Entry 2DXM (neutron diffraction, 2.10 A resolution); this record covers chains A and C of the 4 polymer chains in the assembly.

== Chain A (and C) ==
Name: Hemoglobin subunit alpha
From: Homo sapiens
Notes: chain C of this document is another copy of the same molecule, construct and numbering; everything in this record applies to it too
Reference sequence: P69905 (HBA_HUMAN); numbering as in UniProt (aligned over 1-141)
Chain sequence (141 residues; each row starts with the number of its first residue):
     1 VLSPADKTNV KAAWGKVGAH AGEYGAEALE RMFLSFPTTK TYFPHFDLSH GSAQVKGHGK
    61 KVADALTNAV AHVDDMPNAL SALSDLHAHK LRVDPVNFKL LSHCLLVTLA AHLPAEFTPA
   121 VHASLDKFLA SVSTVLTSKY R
Ion coordination: heme Fe near His87 (its only coordinating residue here)
Small-molecule neighbours: heme (HEM): Met32, Thr39, Tyr42, Phe43, His45, Phe46, His58, Lys61, Val62, Ala65, Leu66, Leu83, Leu86, His87, Leu91, Val93, Asn97, Phe98, Leu101, Leu105, Leu136
Curated features (UniProtKB/Swiss-Prot):
  - site: Lys61 (Not glycated)
  - natural variant: Asp6 (A6D: In J-Toronto; this construct carries the variant), Ala13 (A13D: In J-Paris 1/J-Aljezur), Glu27 (A27E: In Shenyang; this construct carries the variant), Lys61 (K61N: In Zambia; deletion: In Clinic), Asp64 (A64D: In Pontoise; this construct carries the variant), Asp75 (D75A: In Lille; D75G: In Chapel Hill; D75N: In G-Pest), Ala111 (A111D: In Petah Tikva)

== Interface between chain A and chain C ==
Pairs across the interface (7; chain A residue first):
  Val1(A) - Ser138(C)
  Asp126(A) - Arg141(C)  salt bridge
  Lys127(A) - Arg141(C)  hydrogen bond (side chain-backbone)
  Ser138(A) - Val1(C)
  Arg141(A) - Val1(C)
  Arg141(A) - Asp126(C)  salt bridge
  Arg141(A) - Lys127(C)  hydrogen bond (backbone-side chain)
Interface residues without a listed pair, chain A (6 interface residues in all): Ala130
Interface residues without a listed pair, chain C (6 interface residues in all): Ala123

== Summary ==
The chain A/chain C interface involves 6 residues from each chain; the contacts include 2 hydrogen bonds and 2
salt bridges. Polar contacts include Asp126(A)-Arg141(C) and Lys127(A)-Arg141(C). Chain A binds heme.
Both chains are Hemoglobin subunit alpha (Homo sapiens). Entry 2DXM (Neutron Structure Analysis of Deoxy Human
Hemoglobin) was determined by neutron diffraction.
